6T1Q - chains A and B; structure by X-ray diffraction, 1.30 A resolution.

# Chain A
Protein: Genome polyprotein
Source organism: Southampton virus (serotype 3)
Notes: EC 3.6.1.15, 3.4.22.66, 2.7.7.48
Reference sequence: Q04544 (POLG_SOUV3); residues 1-172 here correspond to UniProt positions 1100-1271 (UniProt number = residue number + 1099)
Chain sequence (172 residues; row label = number of the first residue in the row):
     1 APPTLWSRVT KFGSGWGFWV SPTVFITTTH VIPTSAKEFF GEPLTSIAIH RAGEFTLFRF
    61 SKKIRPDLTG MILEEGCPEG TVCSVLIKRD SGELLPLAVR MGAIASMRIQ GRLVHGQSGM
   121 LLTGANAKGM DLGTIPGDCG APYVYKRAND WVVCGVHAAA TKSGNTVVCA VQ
UniProt features mapped onto this chain:
  - active site (For 3CLpro activity): H30, E54, C139
From the paper describing this entry:
  - catalytic residues: H30, E54, C139
  - conformationally variable residues (loop rearrangement): R112
  - higher-order assembly contacts with a neighbouring Genome polyprotein: E79, M101, A103, A105, S106, M107, R108, M120, L121, L122, T161, S163, N165, T166

# Chain B
Protein: Genome polyprotein
Source organism: Southampton virus (serotype 3)
Notes: EC 3.6.1.15, 3.4.22.66, 2.7.7.48
Reference sequence: Q04544 (POLG_SOUV3); residues 4-172 here correspond to UniProt positions 1103-1271 (UniProt number = residue number + 1099)
Chain sequence (169 residues; each row starts with the number of its first residue):
     4 TLWSRVTKFG SGWGFWVSPT VFITTTHVIP TSAKEFFGEP LTSIAIHRAG EFTLFRFSKK
    64 IRPDLTGMIL EEGCPEGTVC SVLIKRDSGE LLPLAVRMGA IASMRIQGRL VHGQSGMLLT
   124 GANAKGMDLG TIPGDCGAPY VYKRANDWVV CGVHAAATKS GNTVVCAVQ
Unresolved in the structure: 124-130
UniProt features mapped onto this chain:
  - active site (For 3CLpro activity): H30, E54, C139

# Chain A / chain B interface
Pairs across the interface - 36 pairs, chain A then chain B:
  A1(A) - E93(B)  hydrogen bond (backbone-side chain)
  W6(A) - E93(B)  hydrogen bond
  V82(A) - L132(B)  hydrophobic
  E93(A) - G92(B)
  E93(A) - L94(B)
  L94(A) - G92(B)  hydrogen bond (backbone-backbone)
  L94(A) - E93(B)
  L94(A) - L94(B)  hydrogen bond (backbone-backbone)
  L95(A) - L94(B)
  L95(A) - P96(B)
  P96(A) - E93(B)
  P96(A) - L94(B)
  P96(A) - L95(B)  hydrophobic
  L97(A) - P96(B)  hydrophobic
  A98(A) - L132(B)  hydrophobic
  R100(A) - L122(B)  hydrogen bond (side chain-backbone)
  R100(A) - T123(B)
  L122(A) - A98(B)  hydrogen bond (backbone-backbone)
  L122(A) - L122(B)
  L122(A) - T123(B)
  T123(A) - S84(B)  hydrogen bond (backbone-side chain)
  T123(A) - P96(B)
  G124(A) - S84(B)
  G124(A) - A98(B)
  N126(A) - V82(B)  hydrogen bond (side chain-backbone)
  N126(A) - C83(B)
  N126(A) - S84(B)  hydrogen bond
  N126(A) - V144(B)
  N126(A) - Y145(B)
  N126(A) - K146(B)  hydrogen bond (side chain-backbone)
  N126(A) - W151(B)
  D131(A) - T4(B)  hydrogen bond
  D131(A) - L5(B)
  D131(A) - W6(B)  hydrogen bond (backbone-side chain)
  L132(A) - S84(B)
  L132(A) - W151(B)  hydrophobic
Also at the interface, not in a pair above, chain A (19 interface residues in all): G92, A125, W151
Also at the interface, not in a pair above, chain B (24 interface residues in all): L86, K88, S91, L97, D131

# Overview
19 residues of chain A and 24 residues of chain B are in contact, with 12 hydrogen bonds. Polar pairs include
A1(A)-E93(B), W6(A)-E93(B) and R100(A)-L122(B). UniProt lists 3 active-site residues on chain A; 3 active-site
residues on chain B. From the paper: catalytic residues H30(A), E54(A) and C139(A); conformational variability
at R112(A).
Chain A is Genome polyprotein and chain B is Genome polyprotein, both from Southampton virus (serotype 3); the
structure, 3C-like protease from Southampton norovirus, was determined by X-ray diffraction (same publication
as 6T2I, 6T2X, 6T3G, 6T49, 6T4E, 6T4S and 14 further entries).
